Entry 3M8R (X-ray diffraction, 2.00 A resolution); this record covers chains A and C of the 3 polymer chains in the assembly.

# Chain A
Molecule: DNA polymerase I, thermostable
Organism: Thermus aquaticus
Notes: EC 2.7.7.7; fragment: Klenow Fragment
UniProtKB: P19821 (DPO1_THEAQ); numbering as in UniProt (aligned over 293-832)
Sequence (540 residues; numbered 293 to 832; the number before each row is that of its first residue):
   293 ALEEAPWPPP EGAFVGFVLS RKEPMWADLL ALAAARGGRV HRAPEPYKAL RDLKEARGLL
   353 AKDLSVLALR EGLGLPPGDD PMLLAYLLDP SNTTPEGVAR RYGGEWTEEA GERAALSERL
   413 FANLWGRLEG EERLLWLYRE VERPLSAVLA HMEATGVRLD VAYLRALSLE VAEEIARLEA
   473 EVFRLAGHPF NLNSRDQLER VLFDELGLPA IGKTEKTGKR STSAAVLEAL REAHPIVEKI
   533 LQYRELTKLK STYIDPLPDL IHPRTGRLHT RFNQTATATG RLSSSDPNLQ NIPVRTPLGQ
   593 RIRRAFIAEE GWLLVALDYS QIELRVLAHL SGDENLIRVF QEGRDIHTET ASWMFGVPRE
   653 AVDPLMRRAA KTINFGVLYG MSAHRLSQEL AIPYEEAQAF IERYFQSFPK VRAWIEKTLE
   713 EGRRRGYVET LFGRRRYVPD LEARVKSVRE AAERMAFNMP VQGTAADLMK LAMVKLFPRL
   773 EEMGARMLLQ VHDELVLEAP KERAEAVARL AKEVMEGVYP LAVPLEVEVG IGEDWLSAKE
Disordered / not traced: 293
Ion coordination: Mg2+ site 1: Asp610, Asp785 (together with HXZ); Mg2+ site 2: Asp610, Tyr611, Asp785 (together with HXZ)
Ligand contacts: HXZ: Arg573, Asp610, Tyr611, Ser612, Gln613, Ile614, Glu615, His639, Arg659, Lys663, Thr664, Phe667, Tyr671, His784, Asp785
Reported in the primary citation:
  - binding site for the ligand HXZ: Ile614, Glu615
  - mutagenesis - I614A: increased catalytic activity on dTHTP
  - specificity-determining residues: Ile614

# Chain C
Molecule: 16-nt DNA strand
Sequence (16 nucleotides; row label = number of the first residue in the row):
   201 AAAAGGCGCC GTGGTC

# Interface between chain A and chain C
Contacting residue pairs (59):
  Asn483(A) - DT212(C)  hydrogen bond to the phosphate
  Asn485(A) - DG211(C)  phosphate contact
  Asn485(A) - DT212(C)  hydrogen bond to the phosphate
  Ser486(A) - DT212(C)  hydrogen bond to the phosphate
  Ser486(A) - DG213(C)  hydrogen bond to the phosphate
  Asp488(A) - DG213(C)  sugar contact
  Gln489(A) - DG213(C)  hydrogen bond to the phosphate
  Ile503(A) - DA201(C)  base contact
  Gly504(A) - DA201(C)  sugar contact
  Lys505(A) - DA201(C)  sugar contact
  Ser513(A) - DA201(C)  sugar contact
  Ser515(A) - DA201(C)  hydrogen bond to the phosphate
  Ala517(A) - DA201(C)  base contact
  Ala517(A) - DA202(C)  base contact
  Val518(A) - DA201(C)  base contact
  Ser543(A) - DC210(C)  sugar contact
  Ser543(A) - DG211(C)  phosphate contact
  Thr544(A) - DC210(C)  sugar contact
  Ala568(A) - DG208(C)  phosphate contact
  Thr569(A) - DC207(C)  phosphate contact
  Ala570(A) - DG206(C)  phosphate contact
  Ala570(A) - DC207(C)  hydrogen bond to the phosphate
  Thr571(A) - DG206(C)  sugar contact
  Arg573(A) - DG205(C)  base contact
  Arg573(A) - DG206(C)  base contact
  Ser575(A) - DC207(C)  phosphate contact
  Ser575(A) - DG208(C)  hydrogen bond to the phosphate
  Ser576(A) - DG208(C)  sugar contact
  Ser577(A) - DG208(C)  phosphate contact
  Ser577(A) - DC209(C)  phosphate contact
  Asp578(A) - DC209(C)  hydrogen bond to the phosphate
  Asn580(A) - DG208(C)  hydrogen bond to the sugar
  Asn580(A) - DC209(C)  phosphate contact
  Phe667(A) - DA204(C)  base contact
  Gly668(A) - DA204(C)  sugar contact
  Tyr671(A) - DA204(C)  sugar contact
  Gly672(A) - DA203(C)  sugar contact
  Gly672(A) - DA204(C)  sugar contact
  Met673(A) - DA203(C)  base contact
  Met673(A) - DA204(C)  hydrogen bond to the sugar
  Ser674(A) - DA203(C)  base contact
  Ser674(A) - DA204(C)  hydrogen bond to the phosphate
  His676(A) - DA201(C)  base contact
  His676(A) - DA202(C)  base contact
  Arg677(A) - DA202(C)  base contact
  Arg677(A) - DA204(C)  salt bridge to the phosphate
  Gln680(A) - DA201(C)  base contact
  Gln680(A) - DA202(C)  base contact
  Glu681(A) - DA202(C)  base contact
  Arg728(A) - DG206(C)  salt bridge to the phosphate
  Arg746(A) - DA203(C)  hydrogen bond to the sugar
  Arg746(A) - DA204(C)  hydrogen bond to the phosphate
  Arg746(A) - DG205(C)  salt bridge to the phosphate
  Met747(A) - DG205(C)  phosphate contact
  Met747(A) - DG206(C)  phosphate contact
  Asn750(A) - DG205(C)  sugar contact
  Gln754(A) - DG205(C)  hydrogen bond to the base
  Gln754(A) - DG206(C)  hydrogen bond to the sugar
  His784(A) - DG206(C)  base contact
Interface residues without a listed pair, chain A (49 interface residues in all): Glu507, Ala521, Lys540, Pro548, Asn565, Pro579, Asn583, Thr664, Ala675

# Overview
Chain A and chain C form an interface of 49 and 13 residues respectively, with 16 hydrogen bonds and 3 salt
bridges. Among the polar pairs are Gln754(A)-DG205(C), Asn580(A)-DG208(C) and Met673(A)-DA204(C). The paper
reports a binding site for the ligand HXZ at Ile614(A) and Glu615(A); I614A of chain A increases catalytic
activity on dTHTP.
Here chain A is DNA polymerase I, thermostable (Thermus aquaticus) and chain C is a 16-nt DNA strand. Entry
3M8R (Crystal structure of the large fragment of DNA polymerase I from Thermus aquaticus in a closed ...) was
determined by X-ray diffraction (same publication as 3M8S).
